8FZZ - chains A and B; structure by X-ray diffraction, 2.68 A resolution.

[Chain A]
Name: Ntox15 domain-containing protein
From: Phocaeicola vulgatus
UniProt: R9H4Y9 (R9H4Y9_PHOVU); residues 174-362 here = UniProt positions 174-362
Sequence (201 residues; row label = number of the first residue in the row):
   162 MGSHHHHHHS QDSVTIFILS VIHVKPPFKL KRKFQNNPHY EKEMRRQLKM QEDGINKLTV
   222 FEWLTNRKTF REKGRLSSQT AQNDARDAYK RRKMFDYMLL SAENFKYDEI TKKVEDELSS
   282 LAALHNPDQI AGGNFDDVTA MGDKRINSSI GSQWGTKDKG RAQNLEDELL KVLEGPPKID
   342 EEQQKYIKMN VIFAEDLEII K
Disordered / not traced: 162-172, 181, 193-198, 237-240, 284-319, 361-362
Modified / non-standard residues: Mse162, Mse302 (selenomethionine); Mse205, Mse211, Mse255, Mse259, Mse350 (selenomethionine; parent Met)
Construct notes: initiating methionine (162); expression tag (163-173)

[Chain B]
Name: DUF1851 domain-containing protein
From: Phocaeicola vulgatus
UniProt: R9H4T6 (R9H4T6_PHOVU); residue numbers follow UniProt; this construct covers 1-196
Sequence (202 residues; numbered 1 to 202; the number before each row is that of its first residue):
     1 MYEMFLFNSV NSKITQNVNE EFILKYSDYS CEQLNSLWKE VGLGSYYNGL FKIIEPNDLK
    61 DIINQCYIMD DDESLLPFMC TAFGDVFAYV KNKRFGNYVV FLNIRYGTSL IIPDNFVAIF
   121 NKVIPNQSFL KGWFDLENYA FVKEKIGEID FDECYGYFPT LSMGGNESID NISIVKMIPY
   181 IDMNVQMIDV FERADKHHHH HH
Disordered / not traced: 197-202
Modified / non-standard residues: Mse1, Mse4, Mse69, Mse79, Mse163, Mse177, Mse183, Mse187 (selenomethionine; parent Met)
Construct notes: expression tag (197-202)

[Chain A / chain B interface]
Pairs across the interface - 90 pairs, chain A then chain B:
  F189(A) with Q186(B); Mse187(B), hydrophobic
  K190(A) with Q186(B), hydrogen bond (backbone-side chain)
  Y201(A) with I62(B); I178(B); P179(B); D182(B), hydrogen bond
  E204(A) with K176(B); P179(B)
  Mse205(A) with P179(B), hydrophobic; Mse183(B), hydrophobic
  Q208(A) with F158(B); V175(B); K176(B), hydrogen bond (side chain-backbone); Y180(B); Mse183(B)
  L209(A) with Mse183(B), hydrophobic
  Mse211(A) with F158(B), hydrophobic; V175(B), hydrophobic
  Q212(A) with Y157(B), hydrogen bond (side chain-backbone); F158(B); P159(B); T160(B), hydrogen bond (side chain-backbone); Mse183(B); Mse187(B)
  G215(A) with P159(B)
  I216(A) with P159(B), hydrophobic; Mse163(B)
  L219(A) with P159(B), hydrophobic; G164(B)
  W224(A) with Mse163(B), hydrogen bond (side chain-backbone); G164(B)
  N227(A) with G164(B), hydrogen bond (side chain-backbone); G165(B), hydrogen bond (side chain-backbone); N166(B)
  R228(A) with S162(B), hydrogen bond (side chain-backbone)
  F231(A) with R105(B); Y106(B); L161(B); S162(B); I188(B), hydrophobic
  K234(A) with Y106(B); T108(B); E192(B)
  G235(A) with R193(B); D195(B)
  R236(A) with E192(B); R193(B), hydrogen bond (backbone-backbone)
  D245(A) with Mse69(B); R193(B), salt bridge
  R252(A) with L110(B); I111(B), hydrogen bond (side chain-backbone); P113(B); W133(B); K196(B)
  R253(A) with P113(B)
  Mse255(A) with F129(B), hydrophobic; W133(B), hydrophobic
  F256(A) with I112(B), hydrophobic; P113(B); N115(B); A118(B), hydrophobic; V123(B), hydrophobic; W133(B), hydrophobic
  Mse259(A) with K122(B); V123(B), hydrophobic; F129(B)
  L260(A) with N115(B); A118(B), hydrophobic
  S262(A) with K122(B)
  A263(A) with K122(B)
  N265(A) with K122(B), hydrogen bond; N126(B)
  F266(A) with N126(B), hydrogen bond (backbone-side chain)
  K267(A) with S128(B)
  Y268(A) with S128(B), hydrogen bond (backbone-side chain); F129(B), hydrophobic; G132(B); W133(B); K196(B)
  K320(A) with D189(B)
  G321(A) with Mse187(B); D189(B)
  R322(A) with Q186(B), hydrogen bond (side chain-backbone); Mse187(B), hydrogen bond (backbone-backbone)
  A323(A) with S162(B); Mse163(B); Mse187(B), hydrogen bond (backbone-backbone)
  L326(A) with Mse163(B)
  F354(A) with Mse163(B), hydrophobic
Interface residues without a listed pair, chain A (42 interface residues in all): V185, A249, E264, I271
Interface residues without a listed pair, chain B (51 interface residues in all): F95, G107, V117, I119, P125, E167, S173, A194

[Overview]
42 residues of chain A and 51 residues of chain B are in contact; the contacts include 17 hydrogen bonds and 1
salt bridge. Polar pairs include D245(A)-R193(B), K190(A)-Q186(B) and Y201(A)-D182(B).
Chain A is Ntox15 domain-containing protein and chain B is DUF1851 domain-containing protein, both from
Phocaeicola vulgatus; the structure, Phocaeicola vulgatus type VI secretion system Ntox15 effector and
immunity Tde2/Tdi2, was determined by X-ray diffraction, deposited together with 8FZY and 8G0K.
